Entry 1A82 (X-ray diffraction, 1.80 A resolution); this record covers chain A.

== Chain A ==
Name: Dethiobiotin synthetase
Source organism: Escherichia coli
Notes: EC 6.3.3.3
UniProt: P13000 (BIOD_ECOLI); residues 1-224 here = UniProt positions 1-224
Chain sequence (224 residues; each row starts with the number of its first residue):
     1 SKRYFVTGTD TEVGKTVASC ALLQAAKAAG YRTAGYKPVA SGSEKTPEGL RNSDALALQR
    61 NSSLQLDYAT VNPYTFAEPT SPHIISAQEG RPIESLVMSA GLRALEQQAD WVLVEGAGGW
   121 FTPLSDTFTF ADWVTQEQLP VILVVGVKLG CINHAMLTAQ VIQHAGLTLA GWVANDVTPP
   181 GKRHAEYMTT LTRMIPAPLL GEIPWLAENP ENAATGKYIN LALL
Bound ions: Mg2+: T16, D54, E115 (together with ATP)
Small-molecule neighbours:
  - ATP (adenosine-5'-triphosphate): D10, T11, E12, V13, G14, K15, T16, V17, K37, D54, E115, G118, N175, D176, V177, I203, P204, W205, L206, A207, P210, E211
  - 7,8-diamino-nonanoic acid (DNN): T11, E12, S41, P79, T80, S81, A117, G118, T122, L149, G150, C151, I152, N153, Y187
Reported in the primary citation:
  - binding site for 7,8-diamino-nonanoic acid: S41
  - binding site for ATP: E12, K15, K37
  - Mg2+ coordination: T16, D54, E115

== Summary ==
Bound to chain A: 7,8-diamino-nonanoic acid and ATP. The Mg2+ site is built by T16, D54 and E115. From the
paper: a binding site for ATP at E12, K15 and K37; a binding site for 7,8-diamino-nonanoic acid at S41.
Chain A is Dethiobiotin synthetase (Escherichia coli); the structure, Dethiobiotin synthetase from escherichia
coli, complex with substrates ATP and diaminopelargonic acid, was determined by X-ray diffraction (same
publication as 1DAK).
